PDB entry 2PYM | X-ray diffraction, 1.90 A resolution | chains A and B

# Chain A (and B)
Protein: Protease retropepsin
Source organism: Human immunodeficiency virus 1
Notes: EC 3.4.23.16; chain B of this document is another copy of the same molecule, construct and numbering; everything in this record applies to it too
UniProtKB: P03367 (POL_HV1BR); residues 1-99 here correspond to UniProt positions 69-167 (UniProt number = residue number + 68)
Chain sequence (99 residues; numbered 1 to 99; the number before each row is that of its first residue):
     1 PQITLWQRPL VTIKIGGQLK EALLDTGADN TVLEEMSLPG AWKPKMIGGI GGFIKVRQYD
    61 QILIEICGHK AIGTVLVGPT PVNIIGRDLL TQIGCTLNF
Sequence notes: engineered mutation Asn30 (Asp98 in P03367), Ala41 (Arg109 in P03367), Asp88 (Asn156 in P03367)
Ligand contacts: nelfinavir mesylate ag1343 (1UN; 2-[2-hydroxy-3-(3-hydroxy-2-methyl-benzoylamino)-4-phenyl sulfanyl-butyl]-decahydro-isoquinoline-3-carboxylic acid tert-butylamide): Arg8, Leu23, Asp25, Gly27, Ala28, Asp29, Asn30, Val32, Ile47, Gly48, Gly49, Ile50, Thr80, Pro81, Val82, Ile84
What the authors report for this chain:
  - mutagenesis - D30N, D30N/A71V, D30N/L90M, N88D: decreased catalytic activity
  - mutagenesis - N88D: unchanged binding to nelfinavir mesylate ag1343
  - mutagenesis - D30N/N88D (260-fold), D30N (20-fold), D30N/L63P/A71V/L90M (120-fold), D30N/A71V, D30N/L90M: decreased binding to nelfinavir mesylate ag1343
  - binding site for nelfinavir mesylate ag1343: Asn30
  - contacts within the chain: Asn30-Asp88 (water-mediated contact), Thr74-Asp88 (hydrogen bond), Thr31-Asp88 (hydrogen bond), Asp88-Leu89 (hydrogen bond)
  - conformationally variable residues (loop rearrangement): Leu38 to Lys43
  - catalytic residues: Asp25 (citing earlier work)
  - mutagenesis - D30N/L90M: decreased stability (from molecular simulation)

# How chain A and chain B interact
Contacting residue pairs (97):
  Pro1(A) - Leu97(B)
  Pro1(A) - Asn98(B)
  Pro1(A) - Phe99(B)  hydrogen bond (backbone-backbone)
  Gln2(A) - Thr96(B)
  Gln2(A) - Leu97(B)
  Gln2(A) - Asn98(B)  hydrogen bond
  Ile3(A) - Thr96(B)
  Ile3(A) - Leu97(B)  hydrogen bond (backbone-backbone)
  Ile3(A) - Phe99(B)  hydrophobic
  Thr4(A) - Thr96(B)
  Leu5(A) - Thr26(B)
  Leu5(A) - Arg87(B)  hydrogen bond (backbone-side chain)
  Leu5(A) - Leu90(B)  hydrophobic
  Leu5(A) - Thr91(B)
  Leu5(A) - Cys95(B)
  Trp6(A) - Arg87(B)  hydrogen bond (backbone-side chain)
  Trp6(A) - Thr91(B)
  Gln7(A) - Arg87(B)
  Arg8(A) - Asp29(B)  salt bridge
  Arg8(A) - Arg87(B)
  Pro9(A) - Thr26(B)
  Pro9(A) - Arg87(B)
  Leu23(A) - Gly27(B)
  Leu24(A) - Thr26(B)  hydrogen bond (backbone-side chain)
  Leu24(A) - Leu97(B)  hydrophobic
  Asp25(A) - Asp25(B)
  Asp25(A) - Thr26(B)
  Asp25(A) - Gly27(B)  hydrogen bond (side chain-backbone)
  Thr26(A) - Leu5(B)
  Thr26(A) - Pro9(B)
  Thr26(A) - Leu24(B)  hydrogen bond (side chain-backbone)
  Thr26(A) - Asp25(B)
  Thr26(A) - Thr26(B)  hydrogen bond (backbone-side chain)
  Thr26(A) - Leu97(B)
  Gly27(A) - Leu23(B)
  Gly27(A) - Asp25(B)  hydrogen bond (backbone-side chain)
  Asp29(A) - Arg8(B)  salt bridge
  Gly49(A) - Ile50(B)
  Ile50(A) - Ile47(B)
  Ile50(A) - Gly49(B)
  Ile50(A) - Ile50(B)
  Ile50(A) - Gly52(B)
  Ile50(A) - Ile54(B)  hydrophobic
  Ile50(A) - Thr80(B)
  Gly51(A) - Gly52(B)
  Gly51(A) - Phe53(B)
  Gly51(A) - Ile54(B)
  Gly52(A) - Ile50(B)
  Gly52(A) - Gly51(B)
  Gly52(A) - Gly52(B)
  Phe53(A) - Gly51(B)
  Ile54(A) - Ile50(B)  hydrophobic
  Ile54(A) - Gly51(B)
  Cys67(A) - Phe99(B)  hydrophobic
  His69(A) - Phe99(B)
  Thr80(A) - Ile50(B)
  Arg87(A) - Leu5(B)  hydrogen bond (side chain-backbone)
  Arg87(A) - Trp6(B)  hydrogen bond (side chain-backbone)
  Arg87(A) - Gln7(B)
  Arg87(A) - Arg8(B)
  Arg87(A) - Pro9(B)
  Leu90(A) - Leu5(B)  hydrophobic
  Thr91(A) - Leu5(B)
  Thr91(A) - Trp6(B)
  Ile93(A) - Phe99(B)
  Gly94(A) - Asn98(B)
  Gly94(A) - Phe99(B)
  Cys95(A) - Leu5(B)
  Cys95(A) - Leu97(B)  hydrophobic
  Cys95(A) - Asn98(B)
  Cys95(A) - Phe99(B)  hydrophobic
  Thr96(A) - Gln2(B)
  Thr96(A) - Ile3(B)
  Thr96(A) - Thr4(B)
  Thr96(A) - Thr96(B)
  Thr96(A) - Leu97(B)
  Thr96(A) - Asn98(B)  hydrogen bond (backbone-backbone)
  Leu97(A) - Pro1(B)
  Leu97(A) - Gln2(B)
  Leu97(A) - Ile3(B)  hydrogen bond (backbone-backbone)
  Leu97(A) - Leu24(B)  hydrophobic
  Leu97(A) - Thr26(B)
  Leu97(A) - Cys95(B)  hydrophobic
  Leu97(A) - Thr96(B)
  Leu97(A) - Leu97(B)  hydrophobic
  Asn98(A) - Pro1(B)
  Asn98(A) - Gln2(B)  hydrogen bond
  Asn98(A) - Gly94(B)
  Asn98(A) - Cys95(B)
  Asn98(A) - Thr96(B)  hydrogen bond (backbone-backbone)
  Asn98(A) - Asn98(B)  hydrogen bond
  Phe99(A) - Pro1(B)  hydrogen bond (backbone-backbone)
  Phe99(A) - Ile3(B)  hydrophobic
  Phe99(A) - Cys67(B)  hydrophobic
  Phe99(A) - His69(B)
  Phe99(A) - Ile93(B)
  Phe99(A) - Gly94(B)
Interface residues without a listed pair, chain A (38 interface residues in all): Val32, Ile47, Gly48, Gln92
Interface residues without a listed pair, chain B (38 interface residues in all): Val32, Gly48, Gln92

# Summary
The chain A/chain B interface involves 38 residues from each chain; the contacts include 18 hydrogen bonds and
2 salt bridges. Polar contacts include Arg8(A)-Asp29(B), Gln2(A)-Asn98(B) and Leu5(A)-Arg87(B). The paper
reports the catalytic residue Asp25(A); D30N/N88D, D30N and D30N/L63P/A71V/L90M of chain A, among others,
reduce binding to nelfinavir mesylate ag1343; 6 substitutions were tested in all.
Both chains are Protease retropepsin (Human immunodeficiency virus 1). Entry 2PYM (HIV-1 PR mutant in complex
with nelfinavir) was determined by X-ray diffraction, deposited together with 2PYN, 2Q63 and 2Q64.
